Entry 1CKT (X-ray diffraction, 2.50 A resolution); this record covers chains B and A of the 3 polymer chains in the assembly.

== Chain B ==
Molecule: 16-nt DNA strand
Sequence (16 nucleotides; row label = number of the first residue in the row):
   101 CCXCTCTGGA CCTTCC
Modified / non-standard residues: 5IU (5-iodo-2'-deoxyuridine-5'-monophosphate) at position 103
Bound ions: Cisplatin Pt: DG108, DG109
Ligand contacts: Cisplatin (CPT): DT107, DG108, DG109, DA110

== Chain A ==
Name: High mobility group 1 protein
Source organism: Rattus norvegicus
Notes: fragment: residues 8-78, domain a
Reference sequence: P63159 (HMG1_RAT); residue numbers follow UniProt; this construct covers 7-77
Chain sequence (71 residues; numbered 7 to 77; the number before each row is that of its first residue):
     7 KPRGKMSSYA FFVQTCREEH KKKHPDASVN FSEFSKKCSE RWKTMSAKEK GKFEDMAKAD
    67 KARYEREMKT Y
UniProt features mapped onto this chain:
  - modified residue (N6-acetyllysine): Lys7, Lys28, Lys29, Lys43
  - cross-link (Isoglutamyl lysine isopeptide (Lys-Gln)): Lys28 (interchain with Q-?), Lys43 (interchain with Q-?)

== How chain B and chain A interact ==
Contacting residue pairs - 16 pairs, chain B then chain A:
  DG108(B) - Phe37(A)  base contact
  DG109(B) - Phe37(A)  stacking on the base
  DA110(B) - Ser38(A)  sugar contact
  DA110(B) - Ser41(A)  hydrogen bond to the base
  DA110(B) - Lys42(A)  hydrogen bond to the phosphate
  DC111(B) - Tyr15(A)  base contact
  DC111(B) - Ser41(A)  hydrogen bond to the sugar
  DC111(B) - Lys42(A)  salt bridge to the phosphate
  DC111(B) - Ser45(A)  hydrogen bond to the phosphate
  DC112(B) - Tyr15(A)  sugar contact
  DC112(B) - Ser45(A)  phosphate contact
  DC112(B) - Trp48(A)  phosphate contact
  DT113(B) - Ser13(A)  sugar contact
  DT113(B) - Trp48(A)  hydrogen bond to the phosphate
  DT114(B) - Lys11(A)  phosphate contact
  DC115(B) - Lys11(A)  salt bridge to the phosphate
Other interface residues (no listed pair), chain A (10 interface residues in all): Ser14

== In short ==
8 residues of chain B face 10 of chain A across their interface; the contacts include 5 hydrogen bonds, 2 salt
bridges and 1 aromatic stacking contact. Among the polar pairs are DA110(B)-Ser41(A), DC111(B)-Ser41(A) and
DA110(B)-Lys42(A). Bound to chain B: Cisplatin.
Here chain B is a 16-nt DNA strand and chain A is High mobility group 1 protein (Rattus norvegicus). Entry
1CKT (Crystal structure of HMG1 domain A bound to a cisplatin-modified DNA duplex) was determined by X-ray
diffraction.
